Entry 8BWS (electron microscopy, 3.20 A resolution); this record covers chains A and T of the 20 polymer chains in the assembly.

Chain A:
Name: DNA-directed RNA polymerase III subunit RPC1
Source organism: Saccharomyces cerevisiae S288C
Notes: EC 2.7.7.6
Reference sequence: P04051 (RPC1_YEAST); numbering as in UniProt (aligned over 1-1460)
Chain sequence (1460 residues; numbered 1 to 1460; the number before each row is that of its first residue):
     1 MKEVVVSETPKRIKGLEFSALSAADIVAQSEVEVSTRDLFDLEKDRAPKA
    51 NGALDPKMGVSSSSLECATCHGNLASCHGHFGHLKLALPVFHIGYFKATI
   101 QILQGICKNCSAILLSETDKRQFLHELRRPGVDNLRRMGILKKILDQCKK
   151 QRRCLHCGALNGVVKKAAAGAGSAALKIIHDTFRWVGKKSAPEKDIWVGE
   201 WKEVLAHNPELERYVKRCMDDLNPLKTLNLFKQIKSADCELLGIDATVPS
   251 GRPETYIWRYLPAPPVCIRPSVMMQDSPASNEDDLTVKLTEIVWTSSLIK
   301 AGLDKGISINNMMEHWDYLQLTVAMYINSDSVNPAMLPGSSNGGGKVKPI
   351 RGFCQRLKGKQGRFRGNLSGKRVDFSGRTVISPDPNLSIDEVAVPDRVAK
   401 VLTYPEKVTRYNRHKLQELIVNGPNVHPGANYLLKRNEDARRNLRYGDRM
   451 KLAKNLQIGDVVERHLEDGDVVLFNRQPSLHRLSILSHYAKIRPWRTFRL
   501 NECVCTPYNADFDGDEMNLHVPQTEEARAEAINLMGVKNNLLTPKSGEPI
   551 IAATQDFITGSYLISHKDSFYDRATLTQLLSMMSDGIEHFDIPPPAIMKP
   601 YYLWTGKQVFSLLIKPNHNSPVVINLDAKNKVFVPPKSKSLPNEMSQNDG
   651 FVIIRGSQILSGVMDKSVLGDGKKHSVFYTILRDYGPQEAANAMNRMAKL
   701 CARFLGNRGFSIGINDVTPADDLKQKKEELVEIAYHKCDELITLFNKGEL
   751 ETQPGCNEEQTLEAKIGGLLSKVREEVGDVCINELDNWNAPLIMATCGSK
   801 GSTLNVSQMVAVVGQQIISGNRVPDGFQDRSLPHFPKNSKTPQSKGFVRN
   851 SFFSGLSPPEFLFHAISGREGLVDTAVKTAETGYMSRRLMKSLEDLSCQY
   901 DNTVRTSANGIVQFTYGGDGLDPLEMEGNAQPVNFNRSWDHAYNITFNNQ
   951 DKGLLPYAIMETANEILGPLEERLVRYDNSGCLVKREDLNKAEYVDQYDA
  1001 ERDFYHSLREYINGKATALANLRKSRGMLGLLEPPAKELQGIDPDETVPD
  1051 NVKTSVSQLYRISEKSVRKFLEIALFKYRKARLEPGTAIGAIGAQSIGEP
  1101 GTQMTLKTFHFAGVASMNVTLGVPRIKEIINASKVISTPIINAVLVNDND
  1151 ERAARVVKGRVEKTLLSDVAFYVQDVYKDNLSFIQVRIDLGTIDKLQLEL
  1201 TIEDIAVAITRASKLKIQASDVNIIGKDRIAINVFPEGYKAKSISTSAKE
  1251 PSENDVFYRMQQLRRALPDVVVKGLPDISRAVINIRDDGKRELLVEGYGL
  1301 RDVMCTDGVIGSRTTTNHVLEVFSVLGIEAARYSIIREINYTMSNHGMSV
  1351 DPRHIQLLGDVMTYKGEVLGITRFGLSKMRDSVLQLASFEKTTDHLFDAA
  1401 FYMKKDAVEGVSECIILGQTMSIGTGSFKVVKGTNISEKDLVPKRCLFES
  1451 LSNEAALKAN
Not modelled in the structure: 1, 274-279, 335-348, 1237-1251
Metal / ion sites: Zn2+ site 1: Cys67, Cys70, Cys77, His80; Zn2+ site 2: Cys107, Cys110, Cys154, Cys157; Mg2+: Asp511, Asp513, Asp515 (shared with 1 residue of chain R)
Small-molecule neighbours: 4QM ((3R,5S,7R,8R,9S,10S,12S,13R,14S,17R)-10,13-dimethyl-17-[(2R)-pentan-2-yl]-2,3,4,5,6,7,8,9,11,12,14,15,16,17-tetradecahydro-1H-cyclopenta[a]phenanthrene-3,7,12-triol): Lys1134, Asp1277, Tyr1298, His1318, Leu1320, Glu1321, Ser1324
Swiss-Prot annotation at these positions:
  - region: Pro858 to Glu870 (Bridging helix)
  - binding site (Zn(2+)): Cys67, Cys70, Cys77, His80, Cys107, Cys110, Cys154
  - binding site (Mg(2+)): Asp511, Asp513, Asp515
  - mutagenesis: Thr506 (T506I: Temperature-sensitive), Asn509 (N509Y: Temperature-sensitive), Asn518 (N518Q: Temperature-sensitive)

Chain T:
Molecule: Template DNA
Sequence (52 nucleotides; each row starts with the number of its first residue):
     1 CGCTCTGCTCCTTCTCCTTTCCTCTCGATGGCTATGAGATCAACTAGGCT
    51 GC
Not modelled in the structure: 26-52

Chain A / chain T interface:
Pairs across the interface (27):
  Lys150(A) with DG7(T), phosphate contact
  Arg152(A) with DT6(T), salt bridge to the phosphate
  Lys188(A) with DT4(T), phosphate contact; DC5(T), phosphate contact
  Lys189(A) with DC5(T), salt bridge to the phosphate
  Lys358(A) with DC17(T), salt bridge to the phosphate
  Lys360(A) with DT19(T), salt bridge to the phosphate; DT20(T), salt bridge to the phosphate
  Arg365(A) with DT18(T), salt bridge to the phosphate
  Arg372(A) with DC21(T), phosphate contact; DC22(T), salt bridge to the phosphate
  Arg378(A) with DC22(T), sugar contact
  Gln477(A) with DT20(T), sugar contact; DC22(T), hydrogen bond to the phosphate
  Pro478(A) with DT19(T), base contact; DT20(T), base contact
  Thr879(A) with DT19(T), base contact
  Ala880(A) with DT19(T), sugar contact
  Gly883(A) with DT19(T), sugar contact
  Tyr884(A) with DT18(T), sugar contact
  Arg887(A) with DT18(T), salt bridge to the phosphate
  Arg1373(A) with DC16(T), hydrogen bond to the base; DC17(T), sugar contact
  Glu1390(A) with DC17(T), sugar contact
  Lys1391(A) with DC16(T), sugar contact; DC17(T), hydrogen bond to the phosphate
  Asp1394(A) with DC16(T), phosphate contact
Other interface residues (no listed pair), chain A (23 interface residues in all): Trp185, Gly187, Leu480

In short:
23 residues of chain A and 11 residues of chain T are in contact; the contacts include 3 hydrogen bonds and 8
salt bridges. Among the polar pairs are Arg1373(A)-DC16(T), Gln477(A)-DC22(T) and Lys1391(A)-DC17(T). Bound to
chain A: compound 4QM.
Here chain A is DNA-directed RNA polymerase III subunit RPC1 (Saccharomyces cerevisiae S288C) and chain T is
Template DNA. Entry 8BWS (Structure of yeast RNA Polymerase III elongation complex at 3.3 A) was determined by
electron microscopy together with 7Z0H, 7Z2Z, 7Z30 and 7Z31 from the same study.
